PDB entry 8FOE | electron microscopy, 5.60 A resolution (low resolution: residue-level contacts below are approximate; hydrogen-bond / salt-bridge calls are withheld) | chains A and B of the 4 polymer chains in the assembly

# Chain A
Name: DNA primase
From: Saccharomyces cerevisiae
UniProtKB: A0A8H4C1R0 (A0A8H4C1R0_YEASX); residue numbers follow UniProt; this construct covers 1-409
Sequence (409 residues; row label = number of the first residue in the row):
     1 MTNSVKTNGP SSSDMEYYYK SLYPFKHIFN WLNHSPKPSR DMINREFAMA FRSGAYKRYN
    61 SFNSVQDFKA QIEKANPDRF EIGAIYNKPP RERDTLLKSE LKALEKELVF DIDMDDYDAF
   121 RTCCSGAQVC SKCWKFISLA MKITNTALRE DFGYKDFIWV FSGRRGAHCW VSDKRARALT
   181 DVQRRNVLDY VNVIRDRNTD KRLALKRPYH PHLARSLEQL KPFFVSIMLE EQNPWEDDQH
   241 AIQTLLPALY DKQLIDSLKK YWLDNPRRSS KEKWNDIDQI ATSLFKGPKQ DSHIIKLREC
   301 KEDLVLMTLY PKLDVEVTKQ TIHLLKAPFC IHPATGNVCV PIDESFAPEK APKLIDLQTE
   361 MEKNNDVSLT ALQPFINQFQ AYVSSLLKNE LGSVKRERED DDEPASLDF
Unresolved in the structure: 1-5, 54-59, 91-102, 391-409

# Chain B
Name: DNA primase large subunit
From: Saccharomyces cerevisiae
UniProtKB: A0A6A5PVV0 (A0A6A5PVV0_YEASX); numbering as in UniProt; present here: 1-381, 414-528
Sequence (528 residues; each row starts with the number of its first residue; note: 31 numbers in that range are skipped by the numbering (no residue carries them; nothing is unmodelled there); a row labelled like 385A-385Z holds insertion residues (385A, then the next letters in order)):
     1 MFRQSKRRIA SRKNFSSYDD IVKSELDVGN TNAANQIILS SSSSEEEKKL YARLYESKLS
    61 FYDLPPQGEI TLEQFEIWAI DRLKILLEIE SCLSRNKSIK EIETIIKPQF QKLLPFNTES
   121 LEDRKKDYYS HFILRLCFCR SKELREKFVR AETFLFKIRF NMLTSTDQTK FVQSLDLPLL
   181 QFISNEEKAE LSHQLYQTVS ASLQFQLNLN EEHQRKQYFQ QEKFIKLPFE NVIELVGNRL
   241 VFLKDGYAYL PQFQQLNLLS NEFASKLNQE LIKTYQYLPR LNEDDRLLPI LNHLSSGYTI
   301 ADFNQQKANQ FSENVDDEIN AQSVWSEEIS SNYPLCIKNL MEGLKKNHHL RYYGRQQLSL
   361 FLKGIGLSAD EALKFWSEAF T
   385 N
385A-385Z NGNMTMEKFNKEYRYSFRHNYGLEGN
386A-386E RINYK
   414 PWDCHTILSK PRPGRGDYHG CPFRDWSHER LSAELRSMKL TQAQIISVLD SCQKGEYTIA
   474 CTKVFEMTHN SASADLEIGE QTHIAHPNLY FERSRQLQKK QQKLEKEKLF NNGNH
Unresolved in the structure: 1-41, 68-71, 175-179, 203-222, 251-253, 283-287, 300-316, 349-351, 385A-385Z, 386A-386E, 483-495, 513-528
Construct notes: conflict Asn385 (Arg382 in A0A6A5PVV0)
Bound ions: 4Fe-4S cluster Fe: Cys336, Cys417, Cys434, Cys474
Ligand contacts: 4Fe-4S cluster (SF4): Pro334, Leu335, Cys336, Cys417, Ile420, Gly433, Cys434, Pro435, Phe436, Tyr470, Thr471, Cys474, His499, Pro500

# Interface between chain A and chain B
Contacting residue pairs (26):
  Arg149(A) - Asp245(B)
  Glu150(A) - Lys244(B)
  Glu150(A) - Asp245(B)
  Asp151(A) - Leu243(B)
  Asp151(A) - Lys244(B)
  Asp151(A) - Asp245(B)
  Asp151(A) - Gly246(B)
  Phe152(A) - Phe229(B)
  Phe152(A) - Leu243(B)
  Phe152(A) - Asp245(B)
  Phe152(A) - Gly246(B)
  Gly153(A) - Asp245(B)
  Gly153(A) - Gly246(B)
  Tyr154(A) - Phe229(B)
  Arg175(A) - Glu230(B)
  Arg175(A) - Gly246(B)
  Leu179(A) - Glu230(B)
  Gln183(A) - Glu230(B)
  Val187(A) - Phe229(B)
  Tyr190(A) - Val236(B)
  Tyr190(A) - Leu243(B)
  Arg195(A) - Gly237(B)
  His210(A) - Arg239(B)
  His210(A) - Val241(B)
  Pro211(A) - Gln194(B)
  Pro211(A) - Thr198(B)
Other interface residues (no listed pair), chain A (19 interface residues in all): Asn186, Lys206, Pro208, Tyr209, Ala214
Other interface residues (no listed pair), chain B (18 interface residues in all): Gln197, Ser200, Ala201, Ile233, Phe242, Tyr247

# Overview
Chain A and chain B form an interface of 19 and 18 residues respectively. Bound to chain B: 4Fe-4S cluster.
Cys336(B), Cys417(B), Cys434(B) and Cys474(B) coordinate a 4Fe-4S cluster Fe ion.
Here chain A is DNA primase and chain B is DNA primase large subunit, both from Saccharomyces cerevisiae.
Entry 8FOE (Cryo-EM structure of S. cerevisiae DNA polymerase alpha-primase complex bound to a template DNA)
was determined by electron microscopy, deposited together with 8FOC, 8FOD, 8FOH, 8FOJ and 8FOK.
